5K8J - chains A and B of the 4 polymer chains in the assembly; structure by X-ray diffraction, 1.60 A resolution.

# Chain A
Molecule: VapB family protein
Organism: Caulobacter crescentus
Reference sequence: Q9AC34 (Q9AC34_CAUCR); residues 2-79 here = UniProt positions 2-79
Amino-acid sequence (85 residues; numbered -5 to 79; the number before each row is that of its first residue; numbers below 1 keep their minus sign (Mse-5 is residue -5)):
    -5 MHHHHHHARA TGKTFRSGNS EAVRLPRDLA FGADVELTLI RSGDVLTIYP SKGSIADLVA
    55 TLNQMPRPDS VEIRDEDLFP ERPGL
Unresolved in the structure: -5 to -1
Construct notes: initiating methionine (-5); expression tag (-4 to 1)
Modified / non-standard residues: Mse-5 (selenomethionine); Mse59 (selenomethionine; parent Met)

# Chain B
Molecule: Ribonuclease VapC
Organism: Caulobacter crescentus
Notes: EC 3.1.-.-
Reference sequence: Q9AC35 (Q9AC35_CAUCR); numbering as in UniProt (aligned over 1-128)
Amino-acid sequence (128 residues; numbered 1 to 128; the number before each row is that of its first residue):
     1 MAYVLDTNVA IHLRDGDPEV TTRVTALNGA ILLSIISRVE LEGGVYREAA QAGLRRSRLD
    61 VMLKVLPVLD FDGAAADEYR RIVESAGYSR RKVVDRMIAA QALAHRATFV TFNADDFRDI
   121 PGLSLLAW
Unresolved in the structure: 1
Modified / non-standard residues: Mse1 (selenomethionine); Mse62 (selenomethionine; parent Met); Mse97 (selenomethionine; parent Met)
From the paper describing this entry:
  - catalytic residues: Asp6, Glu40, Asp95, Asn113, Asp116

# How chain A and chain B interact
Residue-residue contacts (68):
  His1(A) with Asp70(B), salt bridge; Asp72(B)
  Ile34(A) with Ala30(B)
  Val39(A) with Arg106(B)
  Thr41(A) with Ala2(B); Ala30(B)
  Tyr43(A) with Ala30(B), hydrophobic; Pro67(B), hydrophobic
  Lys46(A) with Lys64(B), hydrogen bond (side chain-backbone); Val65(B)
  Gly47(A) with Val65(B)
  Ser48(A) with Val65(B)
  Ile49(A) with Val24(B), hydrophobic; Ile31(B), hydrophobic; Leu66(B), hydrophobic
  Leu52(A) with Val61(B); Mse62(B), hydrophobic; Leu66(B), hydrophobic
  Val53(A) with Thr21(B); Thr25(B)
  Leu56(A) with Leu13(B), hydrophobic; Arg58(B), hydrogen bond (backbone-side chain); Val61(B), hydrophobic
  Mse59(A) with Ser57(B); Arg58(B), hydrogen bond (backbone-side chain)
  Pro60(A) with Leu54(B); Arg58(B), hydrogen bond (backbone-side chain)
  Arg61(A) with Asp15(B); Gly16(B), hydrogen bond (side chain-backbone); Pro18(B); Leu54(B)
  Pro62(A) with Asp15(B); Gln51(B); Leu54(B); Arg55(B); Arg58(B)
  Asp63(A) with Gln51(B), hydrogen bond (backbone-side chain)
  Ser64(A) with Asp15(B); Arg55(B), hydrogen bond (backbone-side chain)
  Val65(A) with Ile11(B), hydrophobic; His12(B); Asp15(B)
  Glu66(A) with Ile11(B); Arg14(B), salt bridge; Asp15(B), hydrogen bond (backbone-side chain); Gly44(B); Arg47(B), salt bridge; Arg55(B)
  Ile67(A) with Arg47(B), hydrogen bond (backbone-side chain)
  Arg68(A) with Asp6(B), salt bridge; Thr7(B); Ile11(B); Glu40(B), salt bridge; Val94(B)
  Asp69(A) with Glu40(B); Arg47(B), salt bridge
  Glu70(A) with Arg91(B); Lys92(B); Val94(B); Asp95(B), hydrogen bond (side chain-backbone)
  Asp71(A) with Arg90(B), salt bridge; Arg91(B)
  Phe73(A) with Arg90(B), hydrogen bond (backbone-side chain); Val93(B), hydrophobic; Val94(B), hydrophobic; Mse97(B)
  Pro74(A) with Arg90(B)
  Glu75(A) with Arg90(B)
Also at the interface, not in a pair above, chain A (31 interface residues in all): Ser36, Thr55, Leu72
Also at the interface, not in a pair above, chain B (45 interface residues in all): Asn8, Gly29, Leu32, Glu48, Ile98, His105
From the paper, about this interface:
  - interface residues, chain A: Arg68(A), Asp69(A), Glu75(A)

# Overview
Chain A and chain B form an interface of 31 and 45 residues respectively; the contacts include 11 hydrogen
bonds and 7 salt bridges. Polar contacts include His1(A)-Asp70(B), Glu66(A)-Arg14(B) and Glu66(A)-Arg47(B).
From the paper: catalytic residues Asp6(B), Glu40(B) and Asp95(B) among others; interface residues Arg68(A),
Asp69(A) and Glu75(A).
Chain A is VapB family protein and chain B is Ribonuclease VapC, both from Caulobacter crescentus; the
structure, Structure of Caulobacter crescentus VapBC1 (apo form), was determined by X-ray diffraction (same
publication as 5L6L and 5L6M).
